Entry 3ROL (X-ray diffraction, 2.60 A resolution); this record covers chains A and E of the 3 polymer chains in the assembly.

Chain A:
Molecule: H-2 class I histocompatibility antigen, K-B alpha chain
From: Mus musculus
Reference sequence: P01901 (HA1B_MOUSE); residues 1-275 here correspond to UniProt positions 22-296 (UniProt number = residue number + 21)
Amino-acid sequence (275 residues; each row starts with the number of its first residue):
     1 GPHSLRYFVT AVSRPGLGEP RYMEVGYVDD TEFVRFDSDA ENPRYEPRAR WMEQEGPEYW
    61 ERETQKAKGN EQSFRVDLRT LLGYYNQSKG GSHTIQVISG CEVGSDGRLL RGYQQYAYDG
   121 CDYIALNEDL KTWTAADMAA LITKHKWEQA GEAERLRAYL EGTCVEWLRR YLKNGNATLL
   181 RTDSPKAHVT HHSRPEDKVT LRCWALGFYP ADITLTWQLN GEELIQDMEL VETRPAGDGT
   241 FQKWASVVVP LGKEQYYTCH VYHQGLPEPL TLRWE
Unresolved in the structure: 225-227, 275
Swiss-Prot annotation at these positions:
  - region: Glu275 (Connecting peptide)
  - glycosylation (N-linked (GlcNAc...) asparagine): Asn86, Asn176
Disulfide bonds: Cys101-Cys164, Cys203-Cys259

Chain E:
Molecule: Pre-glycoprotein polyprotein GP complex
Reference sequence: Q9QDK7 (Q9QDK7_9VIRU); residues 1-8 here correspond to UniProt positions 34-41 (UniProt number = residue number + 33)
Amino-acid sequence (8 residues; row label = number of the first residue in the row):
     1 AVYNFATM
Construct notes: engineered mutation Met8 (Cys41 in Q9QDK7)
Modified / non-standard residues: Tyr3 (meta-nitro-tyrosine; NIY)

How chain A and chain E interact:
Contacting residue pairs (46; chain A residue first):
  Leu5(A) - Ala1(E)
  Tyr7(A) - Ala1(E)  hydrogen bond (side chain-backbone)
  Tyr7(A) - Val2(E)  hydrogen bond (side chain-backbone)
  Val9(A) - Phe5(E)  hydrophobic
  Glu24(A) - Val2(E)
  Glu63(A) - Ala1(E)
  Glu63(A) - Val2(E)  hydrogen bond (side chain-backbone)
  Lys66(A) - Ala1(E)
  Lys66(A) - Val2(E)  hydrogen bond (side chain-backbone)
  Lys66(A) - Asn4(E)
  Asn70(A) - Val2(E)
  Asn70(A) - Tyr3(E)
  Asn70(A) - Asn4(E)
  Asn70(A) - Phe5(E)  hydrogen bond (side chain-backbone)
  Ser73(A) - Phe5(E)  hydrogen bond (side chain-backbone)
  Ser73(A) - Ala6(E)
  Ser73(A) - Thr7(E)
  Phe74(A) - Phe5(E)  hydrophobic
  Phe74(A) - Met8(E)  hydrophobic
  Asp77(A) - Thr7(E)
  Asp77(A) - Met8(E)  hydrogen bond (side chain-backbone)
  Tyr84(A) - Met8(E)  hydrogen bond (side chain-backbone)
  Ile95(A) - Met8(E)  hydrophobic
  Val97(A) - Phe5(E)  hydrophobic
  Ser99(A) - Phe5(E)
  Gln114(A) - Tyr3(E)
  Gln114(A) - Phe5(E)
  Tyr116(A) - Tyr3(E)
  Tyr116(A) - Phe5(E)
  Tyr116(A) - Met8(E)  hydrophobic
  Thr143(A) - Met8(E)
  Lys146(A) - Met8(E)  hydrogen bond (side chain-backbone)
  Trp147(A) - Ala6(E)
  Trp147(A) - Thr7(E)  hydrogen bond (side chain-backbone)
  Trp147(A) - Met8(E)  hydrophobic
  Glu152(A) - Tyr3(E)
  Glu152(A) - Ala6(E)
  Arg155(A) - Tyr3(E)
  Arg155(A) - Asn4(E)  hydrogen bond (side chain-backbone)
  Arg155(A) - Ala6(E)
  Leu156(A) - Tyr3(E)
  Tyr159(A) - Ala1(E)  hydrogen bond (side chain-backbone)
  Tyr159(A) - Val2(E)
  Tyr159(A) - Tyr3(E)
  Trp167(A) - Ala1(E)
  Tyr171(A) - Ala1(E)  hydrogen bond (side chain-backbone)
Other interface residues (no listed pair), chain A (31 interface residues in all): Tyr45, Arg62, Thr80, Leu81, Tyr123, Thr163

In short:
The interface between chain A and chain E involves 31 residues on one side and 8 on the other; the contacts
include 13 hydrogen bonds. Polar pairs include Tyr7(A)-Ala1(E), Tyr7(A)-Val2(E) and Glu63(A)-Val2(E).
Here chain A is H-2 class I histocompatibility antigen, K-B alpha chain (Mus musculus) and chain E is
Pre-glycoprotein polyprotein GP complex. Entry 3ROL (Murine class I major histocompatibility complex H-2Kb in
complex with post-translationally modified LCMV-derived gp34-41 peptide, comprising ...) was determined by
X-ray diffraction.
